Entry 8ROO (X-ray diffraction, 1.40 A resolution); this record covers chains A and C of the 3 polymer chains in the assembly.

Chain A:
Molecule: MHC class I antigen
From: Homo sapiens
Reference sequence: A0A167RQK8 (A0A167RQK8_HUMAN); residues 1-276 here correspond to UniProt positions 25-300 (UniProt number = residue number + 24)
Sequence (276 residues; row label = number of the first residue in the row):
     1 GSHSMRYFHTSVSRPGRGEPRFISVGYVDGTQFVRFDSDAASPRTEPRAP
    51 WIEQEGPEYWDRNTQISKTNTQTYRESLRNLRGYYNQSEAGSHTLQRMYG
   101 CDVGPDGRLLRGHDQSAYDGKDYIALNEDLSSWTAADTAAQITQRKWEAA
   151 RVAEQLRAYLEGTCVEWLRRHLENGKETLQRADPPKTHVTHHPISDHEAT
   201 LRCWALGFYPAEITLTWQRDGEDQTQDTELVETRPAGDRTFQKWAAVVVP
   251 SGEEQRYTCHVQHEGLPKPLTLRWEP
Cystine bridges: Cys101-Cys164, Cys203-Cys259
Ion coordination: Mg2+: Leu78, Tyr118

Chain C:
Molecule: Beta-2-microglobulin
From: Homo sapiens
Reference sequence: P61769 (B2MG_HUMAN); residues 2-100 here correspond to UniProt positions 21-119 (UniProt number = residue number + 19)
Sequence (100 residues; row label = number of the first residue in the row):
     1 MIQRTPKIQVYSRHPAENGKSNFLNCYVSGFHPSDIEVDLLKNGERIEKV
    51 EHSDLSFSKDWSFYLLYYTEFTPTEKDEYACRVNHVTLSQPKIVKWDRDM
Construct notes: initiating methionine (1)
Cystine bridges: Cys26-Cys81
Ion coordination: K+: Glu37, Asp39, Arg82
Curated features (UniProtKB/Swiss-Prot):
  - modified residue: Gln3 (Pyrrolidone carboxylic acid)
  - glycosylation: Ile2 (N-linked (Glc) (glycation) isoleucine), Lys20 (N-linked (Glc) (glycation) lysine), Lys42 (N-linked (Glc) (glycation) lysine), Lys49 (N-linked (Glc) (glycation) lysine), Lys59 (N-linked (Glc) (glycation) lysine), Lys92 (N-linked (Glc) (glycation) lysine), Lys95 (N-linked (Glc) (glycation) lysine)

Chain A / chain C interface:
Residue-residue contacts (56; chain A residue first):
  Phe8(A) with Ser56(C); Phe57(C), hydrophobic
  His9(A) with Phe57(C)
  Thr10(A) with Phe57(C); Phe63(C)
  Val12(A) with Ser34(C)
  Ile23(A) with Leu55(C)
  Val25(A) with Asp54(C); Leu55(C); Ser56(C)
  Tyr27(A) with Ser56(C); Tyr64(C), hydrogen bond
  Gln32(A) with Asp54(C), hydrogen bond
  Arg35(A) with Asp54(C), salt bridge
  Arg48(A) with Asp54(C), salt bridge
  Ser92(A) with Met1(C)
  His93(A) with Met1(C)
  Gln96(A) with His32(C), hydrogen bond; Phe57(C); Trp61(C), hydrogen bond (side chain-backbone); Phe63(C)
  Arg97(A) with Phe57(C)
  Gln115(A) with Trp61(C)
  Ser116(A) with Trp61(C)
  Ala117(A) with Trp61(C), hydrophobic
  Asp119(A) with Met1(C); His32(C)
  Gly120(A) with Arg4(C), hydrogen bond (backbone-side chain); His32(C)
  Asp122(A) with Trp61(C), hydrogen bond
  His192(A) with Asp99(C)
  Arg202(A) with Asp99(C), hydrogen bond (side chain-backbone); Met100(C)
  Trp204(A) with Asp99(C); Met100(C)
  Val231(A) with Gln9(C)
  Glu232(A) with Lys7(C); Gln9(C), hydrogen bond (backbone-side chain); Tyr27(C), hydrogen bond; Ser29(C), hydrogen bond
  Arg234(A) with Gln9(C), hydrogen bond; Tyr11(C); Tyr27(C); Met100(C), hydrogen bond (side chain-backbone)
  Pro235(A) with Tyr11(C), hydrogen bond (backbone-side chain); Asn25(C); Tyr27(C)
  Ala236(A) with Arg13(C), hydrogen bond (backbone-side chain); Asn25(C), hydrogen bond (backbone-side chain)
  Gly237(A) with Arg13(C), hydrogen bond (backbone-side chain)
  Asp238(A) with Arg13(C); His14(C)
  Gln242(A) with Tyr11(C); Ser12(C), hydrogen bond (side chain-backbone); Arg13(C), hydrogen bond (side chain-backbone)
  Trp244(A) with Met100(C), hydrogen bond (side chain-backbone)
Other interface residues (no listed pair), chain A (36 interface residues in all): Arg17, Thr94, Met98, Thr233
Other interface residues (no listed pair), chain C (27 interface residues in all): Ile2, Asp35, Lys59, Asp60, Leu66

In short:
The interface between chain A and chain C involves 36 residues on one side and 27 on the other; the contacts
include 19 hydrogen bonds and 2 salt bridges. Among the polar pairs are Arg35(A)-Asp54(C), Arg48(A)-Asp54(C)
and Tyr27(A)-Tyr64(C). Leu78(A) and Tyr118(A) form the Mg2+ site.
Here chain A is MHC class I antigen and chain C is Beta-2-microglobulin, both from Homo sapiens. Entry 8ROO
(Crystal structure of HLA B*18:01 in complex with YERMCNIL, an 8-mer epitope from Influenza A) was determined
by X-ray diffraction (same publication as 8RNG, 8RNH and 8ROP).
